8YOQ - chain A; structure by X-ray diffraction, 1.79 A resolution.

# Chain A
Protein: Ferroptosis suppressor protein 1
From: Homo sapiens
Notes: EC 1.6.5.-
UniProtKB: Q9BRQ8 (FSP1_HUMAN); residues 10-373 here = UniProt positions 10-373
Amino-acid sequence (367 residues; numbered 7 to 373; the number before each row is that of its first residue):
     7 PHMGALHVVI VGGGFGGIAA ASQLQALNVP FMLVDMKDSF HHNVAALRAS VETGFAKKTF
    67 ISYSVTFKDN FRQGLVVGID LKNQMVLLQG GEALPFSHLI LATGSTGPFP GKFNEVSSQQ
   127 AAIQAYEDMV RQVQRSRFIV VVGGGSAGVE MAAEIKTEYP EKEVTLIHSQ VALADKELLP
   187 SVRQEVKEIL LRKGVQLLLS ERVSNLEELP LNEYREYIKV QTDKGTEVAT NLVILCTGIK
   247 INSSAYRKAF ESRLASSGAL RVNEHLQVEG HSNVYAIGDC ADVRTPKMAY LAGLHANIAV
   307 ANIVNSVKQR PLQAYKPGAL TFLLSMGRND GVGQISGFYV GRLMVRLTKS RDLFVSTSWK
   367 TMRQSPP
Differences from the reference sequence: expression tag (7-8); initiating methionine (9)
Ligand contacts:
  - 6-hydroxy-flavin-adenine dinucleotide (6FA): Gly18, Gly19, Gly20, Phe21, Gly22, Gly23, Val40, Asp41, Met42, Lys43, Asn49, Val50, Leu53, Tyr69, Gly80, Leu81, Val82, Ala108, Thr109, Gly110, Ser111, Gly117, Lys118, Asn120, Glu156, Asn248, Ser250, Ala251, Ile283, Gly284, Asp285, Lys293, Met294, Ala295, Tyr296, Ala298, Leu329, Lys355, Phe360
  - NADPH (NDP; NADPH dihydro-nicotinamide-adenine-dinucleotide phosphate): Val148, Gly149, Gly150, Gly151, Ser152, Ala153, Gly154, Glu156, Ile173, His174, Ser175, Gln176, Asp181, Glu207, Arg208, Val209, Leu212, Cys242, Thr243, Gly244, Ile245, Lys293, Met294, Phe328, Leu329, Leu330, Lys355
Swiss-Prot annotation at these positions:
  - binding site (6-hydroxy-FAD): Gly18 to Gly22, Arg54, Val82, Asp285
  - site: His174 (4-hydroxy-2-nonenal adduction)
  - modified residue: Lys168 (N6-acetyllysine)
  - mutagenesis: Glu156 (E156A: Impairs the reductase activity toward coenzyme Q1/ubiquinone-1. Impairs ferroptosis suppression), Lys168 (K168Q: Acetylation-mimetic. Results in reduced ubiquitination and increased stability of the protein; K168R: No acetylation at this site ...)
What the authors report for this chain:
  - conformationally variable residues (loop rearrangement, side-chain flip): Met42, Arg208, Thr243 to Ile245, Met294, Phe328
  - binding site for 6-hydroxy-flavin-adenine dinucleotide: Asn120
  - binding site for NADPH: Glu156, Arg208, Lys355
  - mutagenesis - E156A, K355A: decreased catalytic activity on NADPH
  - mutagenesis - S152A, E156A: decreased binding to 6-OH-FAD
  - mutagenesis - D41A, D285A: abolished binding to 6-OH-FAD
  - mutagenesis - N49A: decreased catalytic activity
  - mutagenesis - N248A: unchanged catalytic activity
  - mutagenesis - E156A, K355A: decreased catalytic activity on NADH

# Overview
Bound to chain A: 6-hydroxy-flavin-adenine dinucleotide and NADPH. From UniProt: 8 residues binding
6-hydroxy-FAD and 2 mutagenesis sites. The paper reports a binding site for NADPH at Glu156, Arg208 and
Lys355; E156A and K355A reduce catalytic activity on NADPH; 7 substitutions were tested in all.
Chain A is Ferroptosis suppressor protein 1 (Homo sapiens); the structure, Crystal structure of hFSP1 with
both 6-OH-FAD and NADP (hFSP1-6-OH-FAD-NADP), was determined by X-ray diffraction together with 8YO8 and 8YOX
from the same study.
